PDB entry 5ANC | electron microscopy, 4.20 A resolution (low resolution: residue-level contacts below are approximate; hydrogen-bond / salt-bridge calls are withheld) | chains B and N of the 11 polymer chains in the assembly

Chain B:
Protein: 60S ribosomal protein L9
Source organism: Dictyostelium discoideum
UniProtKB: Q54XI5 (RL9_DICDI); residues 1-188 here = UniProt positions 1-188
Amino-acid sequence (188 residues; row label = number of the first residue in the row):
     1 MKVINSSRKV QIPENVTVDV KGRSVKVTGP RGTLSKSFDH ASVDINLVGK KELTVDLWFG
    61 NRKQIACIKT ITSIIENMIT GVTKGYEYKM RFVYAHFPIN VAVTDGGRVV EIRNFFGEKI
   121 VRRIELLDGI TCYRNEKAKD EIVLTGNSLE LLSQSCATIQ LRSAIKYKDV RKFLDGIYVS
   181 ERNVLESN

Chain N:
Molecule: 26S ribosomal RNA
Source organism: Dictyostelium discoideum
Sequence (3741 nucleotides; each row starts with the number of its first residue):
     1 UCCGCCUCAC CUUUGUAAGA UUACCCGCUG AACUUAAGCA UAUCAGUAAG CGGAGGAAAA
    61 GAAACUAACU AGGAUUCCGU CAGUAACGGC GAGUGAAGAC GGAAUAGCCC AAGGUUCAAA
   121 CCUGGAUCUC UUCGAGGUUA GGUGAUGUGA CCUAUGGACU GAUGGAGCCC GCUGUUGUGA
   181 CUGCUAAUUC CGUUUGGAAU UUCGAGUCGU AGAAGGUGAU AACCCUGUUC GCAGUAUCAC
   241 AACAGUUGGA CUUUGCCAUU AGCUCCACGA GUAGGAAUGU CUGAAAUUGC AUUCUGAAUG
   301 GGUGAUAAGA UUCAUCCAAG GCUAAAUAUA UGUUAGGAGA UCGAUAGCAU ACAAGUACCG
   361 UGAGGGAAAG GUGAAAAGAA CUUUGAAAAA AGGUUUAAAA GUAUUUGACA CCGUUUAUGU
   421 GGAAGCGUUU ACUUGGACCC CGAUUAAUGA CGUCGGUUUA GCUCUAAUUC UUAGGUGGCC
   481 AAAGUAGAGU GUUACGUGCU GAUCAAAAGG UAACGGACAU UUGAUUCAUU GGUUAUCGAC
   541 GAGGAAGGUA CUCUAAAUCG GCCAGUUACU AACGGGUGAG AUCUGAUGUU UAUAAAAUGG
   601 GGGAUGAGGC UUAUCGGCUU GCUGGUGGCU CGCUCUCAAU AAUGGAUAUU GGGUUUCAUC
   661 AAGAGUGCAA AAUGGUGGCA AUUCACUAUU AGUGGUUAUU AAUUUUGUUU GCGUGGCUUG
   721 GCCUUGUCUA CAGGUUAUCU UCGGAUGGCU UGUAGCUUUG UUGAACGCGU GGGCUUAAUG
   781 UUGUGAUUCU AGUAGCGUUA CCAUAUCGUU AGAGUGGGUU CAAUAAAUGU CCCGUCUUGA
   841 AACACGGAUC AAGGAGGCCG UUUUGUGUGC GAGUGUAAGA GUAAUUAAAA CUCUGACGCG
   901 UAUUGAAAGA AAGAAUACUC CAAAAGAUCG UAACUACGGU UACCUUCUGU AAGGAGUGCC
   961 CGAAUCAUGA GAACUCUGUU UCGAAAGGAU UUGCGGUUGA GCACCUAGAA UGGGACCCGA
  1021 AAGGUUGUGA ACUAUGCCUG AGGAAGGCGA AGUCAGGGGA AACUCUGAUG GAGGCUUGUC
  1081 GCAAUGCUGA CGUGCAAAUC GCUUGUCUAA CUUGGGUAUA GGGGCGAAAG ACUAAUCGAA
  1141 CAACCUAGUA GCUGGUUCCU UCCGAAGUUU CCCUCAGGAU AGCUGGAGCA GUAUUCUAGU
  1201 UCCAUCUUGU AAAGACAAUG AUUAGCAGUU UCGGGGGCGU AAUGCUCUCA GCUGAUUCUC
  1261 AAACUCUGAA CGGGUGGGUA UCAUUUUAAU UCACUUAAUU GGAUUUUAAA AUUAAAUUGC
  1321 ACAUGUGCAA UGAAAAAUAG GAGCUCUUAG UGGGCCAUUU UUGGUAAGCA GAACUGGCGA
  1381 UGUGGGUUGA ACCAAAUAUU GGGAUAAGAC GUCUAACAUU CACUAAUAGA UACCACAAAA
  1441 GGUGUUAGUU CAUUAAGACA GCAGGACGGU GGCCAUGGAA GUCGGUAUCC GCUAAGGAGU
  1501 GUGUAACAAC UCACCUGCCA AAUGGACUAG CCCUGAAAAU GGAUGACGCU AGCAGUGGAU
  1561 GGUCGAUGCC CAAUCGUUAA AAGAAGUGAU AAUACUUUUA ACGUGUAGGA AGGCGUGAAG
  1621 GUAACGUAGA AGCUUGAAUG UGAAUUCGAG UGGAGUUGUC UUUAGUGCAG AUCUUGAUGG
  1681 UAGUAGCAAA UAUUCAAAAG AAUUUACUUU GAAGGCCGAA GUGGGGAAGG GUUCCAUAAC
  1741 AAUGGAAUUC ACUUAUGGGU GAGUCGAUCC UAAGGUUUGG GUUAACUCUC UCUAAUAAGG
  1801 UUACUAGGUC AUUGGAUCGA AAGUGAAGGU GGCUUUAACA CUAGUGACUU UAUAGGCCGA
  1861 AAGGGAAGCG GGUUAAAAUU CCUGCACCAU CGAAUGGGAU AUUAGGGUAA CCGAUCGUAA
  1921 UCCGGGACAU CAAUUGGCGG UCGAGGAAGA GUUAUCUUUU CUUGUUAACA UUGUCUUGGG
  1981 GUCCUCCGAA UCAGGUCAAC UGGAGACGAG GAUUCAUCGC ACAAUGGAAG AGCACAGUCC
  2041 UUUGGAUUGG GUCUCGCAUC CGCUAAAUGG UCCUUGAAAA CCGGAUUAUG GUAUUUAAUC
  2101 CUAUUUGGUG UUCGUACCAA UAACCACAUC AGGUCUCCAA GGUGAAUAGC CUCUGGUCAA
  2161 AUGUAUUAAU GUAGAUAAGG GAAGUCGGCA AAACCGAUCU GUAACUUCGG GAUAAGGAUU
  2221 GGCUCUAAAG GCUGGUGGAG UGGACAUAUU GGAGUUUGCU AUUUGUUUUU UACUUUUAGG
  2281 AUGGGCAACU GUUUUGAAGG UUUAAGAUGG GUGGUAAUUC UUUCCAAUGU GAGGGCUUGC
  2341 UCGUUCUGCU UUACGAUUAA CAGCUAAUUU AGAACUGUGA CGAUCACCGG GAAUCCAACU
  2401 GUUUAAUUAA AACAAAGCAU UGCGAUAAGC UUAAAAGCUU UUGACGCAAU GUGAUUUCUG
  2461 CCCAGUGCUC UGAAUGUCAA AGUGAAGAGA UUCAACCUAG CACGGGUAAA CGGCGGGAGU
  2521 AACUAUGACU CUCUUAAGGU AGCCAAAUGC CUCGUCAUCU AAUUAGUGAC GCGCAUGAAU
  2581 GGAUCAAUGA GAUUCCCACU GUCCCUAACU ACUAUACAGC GAAACCACUG CAAGGGGAAC
  2641 GGGCCUUGCA AAAACAGCGG GGAAAGAAGA CCCUGUUGAG CUUGACUCUA GUCUGAUAUU
  2701 GCAUAGUGAC CUAAAAGGUG UAGAAUAGGU GGGAGGGGCA ACCCGACGGU GAAAUACCAC
  2761 CCCUUUUGGC GUUACUUUGC UAACUUGGAA UAACAGUACC UCAUAAUUCA UUUUAUGAUG
  2821 GUUUUGGUGA AUAAGCGGAU CAACCACGGG UGAAAUCUGU GCAAAUUGGG CAACUGAUUU
  2881 GUAUAGCAAA GUAGUCCCUC UGGUCCCGUA UUAUGUCGAC CAAGAACAGU UUCAGGUGGG
  2941 GAGUUUGGCU GGGGCGGCAC AUUUGUUAAA AGAUAACGCA AGUGUCCAAA GGCAGGCUCA
  3001 GUGAGAACAG AAAUCUCACG UAGAGUAAAA GGGCAAAAGC CUGCUUGAUU CUGAUUUUCA
  3061 GUACUAAUCG GAACUGGGAA ACCAGGGCCU AUCGAUCCUU UAUGUGCUUA AAUCUUAACC
  3121 CUAGAGGUGU CAGAAAAGUU ACCACAGGGA UAACUGGCUU GUGGCAGCCA AGCGCUCAUA
  3181 GCGACGCUGC UUUUUGAUCC UUCGAUGUCG GCUCUUCUUA UCAUUGUGAA GCAGAAUUCA
  3241 CAAAGUGUUG GAUUGUUCAC CCACUAACAA GGAACGUGAG CUGGGUUUAG ACCGUCGUGA
  3301 GACAGGUUAG UUUUACCCUA CUGUUGUCAA UUGUUUGCGU AAUAGUAGCA UGAUUUAGUA
  3361 CGAGAGGAAC UGUCAUGCCG GAUCACUGGU CUGUAGGUUU AUUUGACAAA AUAGUGACCU
  3421 GCCGCUACCA UCCGUUGGAU AAUGGCUGAA CGCCUCUAAG UCAGAAUCCA UUCUAGAAAC
  3481 GCAAACCAAA UGCUUUAGAG UGUGAAUGUU GUAGGUAACA UUAGGUUGUU GGUGGGGGAC
  3541 CACUUUCAAC UUUAAACCAU AUGAUUAAUC GCUGUUACAC UGCAGUUUCC UUCCGGUUAU
  3601 UGUGGUGGGU GGCUAAAUUC UAAUUUAUAU CCUCGUUCCG CUCAACUCUU CGAUUGUAGA
  3661 CGACUAUCAA AUGAACUAGG UGCUGUAAGC UUCCGAGUAG CGUUCAGUUA CGAGGGGUUG
  3721 AGGCUUUUCC AUUAGUUCUU U
Unresolved in the structure: 1-1220, 1271-1355, 1603-2391, 2701-2924, 3481-3741
Differences from the reference sequence: conflict C3119 (G in FR733594.)

Interface between chain B and chain N:
Pairs across the interface (70):
  Met1(B) - A1422(N)
  Met1(B) - C1423(N)
  Met1(B) - U1446(N)
  Met1(B) - A1447(N)
  His40(B) - A3459(N)
  Ala41(B) - A1551(N)
  Ala41(B) - A3459(N)
  Ser42(B) - A1551(N)
  Arg62(B) - U1446(N)
  Arg62(B) - A3450(N)
  Arg62(B) - C3451(N)
  Lys63(B) - A3458(N)
  Gln64(B) - A1551(N)
  Ala66(B) - A3449(N)
  Ala66(B) - A3450(N)
  Cys67(B) - A3459(N)
  Lys69(B) - A3449(N)
  Lys69(B) - A3450(N)
  Lys69(B) - G3452(N)
  Thr70(B) - G3448(N)
  Thr70(B) - A3449(N)
  Thr70(B) - A3458(N)
  Thr70(B) - A3459(N)
  Ser73(B) - G3448(N)
  Ser73(B) - A3449(N)
  Ile74(B) - A3459(N)
  Asn77(B) - U3447(N)
  Asn77(B) - G3448(N)
  Tyr88(B) - U3447(N)
  Tyr94(B) - A3360(N)
  His96(B) - A3360(N)
  His96(B) - C3361(N)
  Phe97(B) - U3359(N)
  Phe97(B) - A3360(N)
  Phe116(B) - A3360(N)
  Phe116(B) - A3368(N)
  Phe116(B) - A3369(N)
  Gly117(B) - A3369(N)
  Glu118(B) - A3369(N)
  Glu118(B) - C3370(N)
  Lys119(B) - U3356(N)
  Lys119(B) - C3370(N)
  Ile120(B) - C3370(N)
  Ile120(B) - U3371(N)
  Leu149(B) - U3447(N)
  Leu149(B) - G3448(N)
  Glu150(B) - C3446(N)
  Glu150(B) - U3447(N)
  Ser153(B) - C3446(N)
  Gln154(B) - G3445(N)
  Gln154(B) - C3446(N)
  Gln154(B) - U3461(N)
  Gln154(B) - C3462(N)
  Ala157(B) - G3445(N)
  Ala157(B) - C3446(N)
  Leu161(B) - G3444(N)
  Lys166(B) - U3227(N)
  Tyr167(B) - U3227(N)
  Lys168(B) - G3234(N)
  Lys168(B) - A3235(N)
  Lys168(B) - A3368(N)
  Lys168(B) - A3369(N)
  Asp169(B) - C3232(N)
  Asp169(B) - A3233(N)
  Asp169(B) - G3234(N)
  Arg171(B) - G3231(N)
  Arg171(B) - C3232(N)
  Lys172(B) - A3233(N)
  Arg182(B) - C3446(N)
  Arg182(B) - U3447(N)
Other interface residues (no listed pair), chain B (39 interface residues in all): Lys36, Thr158, Arg162
Other interface residues (no listed pair), chain N (41 interface residues in all): A1425, U1445, G3226, G3228, A3230, C3453, G3460, A3463, G3464

Summary:
39 residues of chain B and 41 residues of chain N are in contact.
Here chain B is 60S ribosomal protein L9 and chain N is 26S ribosomal RNA, both from Dictyostelium discoideum.
Entry 5ANC (Mechanism of eIF6 release from the nascent 60S ribosomal subunit) was determined by electron
microscopy, deposited together with 6QKL, 5AN9 and 5ANB.
